PDB entry 4WNA | X-ray diffraction, 2.00 A resolution | chains B and D of the 4 polymer chains in the assembly

# Chain B (and D)
Name: Nitrogenase molybdenum-iron protein beta chain
Organism: Azotobacter vinelandii
Notes: EC 1.18.6.1; chain D of this document is another copy of the same molecule, construct and numbering; everything in this record applies to it too
Reference sequence: P07329 (NIFK_AZOVI); residues 1-523 here = UniProt positions 1-523
Amino-acid sequence (523 residues; row label = number of the first residue in the row):
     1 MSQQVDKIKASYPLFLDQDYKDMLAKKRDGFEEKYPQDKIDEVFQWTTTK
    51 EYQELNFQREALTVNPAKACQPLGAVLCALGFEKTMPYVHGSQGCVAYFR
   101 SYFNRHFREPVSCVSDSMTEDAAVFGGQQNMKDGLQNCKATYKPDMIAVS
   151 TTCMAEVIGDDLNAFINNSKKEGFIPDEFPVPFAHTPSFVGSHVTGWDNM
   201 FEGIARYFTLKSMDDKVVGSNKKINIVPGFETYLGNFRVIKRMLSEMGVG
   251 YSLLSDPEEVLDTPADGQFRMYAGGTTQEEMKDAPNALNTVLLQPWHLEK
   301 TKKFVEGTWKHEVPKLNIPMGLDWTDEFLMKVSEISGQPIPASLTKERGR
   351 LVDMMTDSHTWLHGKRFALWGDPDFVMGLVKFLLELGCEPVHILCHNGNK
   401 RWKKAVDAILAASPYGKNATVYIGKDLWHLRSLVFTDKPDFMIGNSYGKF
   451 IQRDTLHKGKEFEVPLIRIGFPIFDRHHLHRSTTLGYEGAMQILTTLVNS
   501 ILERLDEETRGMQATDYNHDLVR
Disordered / not traced: 1
Metal / ion sites: fe(8)-S(7) cluster Fe: Cys70, Cys95, Cys153, Ser188 (shared with 3 residues of chain A); Fe ion site 1: Arg108 (shared with Asp353(D), Asp357(D) of chain D); Fe ion site 2: Asp353, Asp357 (shared with Arg108(D) of chain D)
Ligand contacts:
  - fe(8)-S(7) cluster (CLF): Cys70, Pro72, Ser92, Gly94, Cys95, Tyr98, Phe99, Thr152, Cys153, Ser188
  - xenon (XE): Ile469, Ser482, Thr483, Thr484, Gln492, Ile493, Thr496
Swiss-Prot annotation at these positions:
  - binding site ([8Fe-7S] cluster): Cys70, Cys95, Cys153, Ser188

# How chain B and chain D interact
Contacting residue pairs - 134 pairs, chain B then chain D:
  Ser11(B) with Tyr517(D), hydrogen bond (backbone-side chain); Asn518(D), hydrogen bond
  Tyr12(B) with Leu505(D), hydrophobic; Glu508(D), hydrogen bond; Thr509(D); Thr515(D); Tyr517(D); Asn518(D)
  Phe15(B) with Tyr517(D)
  Leu16(B) with Ala514(D); Tyr517(D)
  Lys34(B) with Gln513(D), hydrogen bond
  Gln37(B) with Gln513(D)
  Arg105(B) with Val522(D)
  Arg108(B) with Asp357(D); Arg523(D), hydrogen bond (side chain-backbone)
  Glu109(B) with Asp353(D)
  Arg238(B) with Arg350(D)
  Glu259(B) with Lys346(D), salt bridge; Arg350(D), salt bridge
  Asp262(B) with Arg350(D), salt bridge
  Pro264(B) with Lys346(D); Gly349(D)
  Ala265(B) with Gly349(D), hydrogen bond (backbone-backbone); Val352(D); Asp353(D)
  Lys346(B) with Glu259(D), salt bridge; Pro264(D)
  Gly349(B) with Pro264(D); Ala265(D), hydrogen bond (backbone-backbone)
  Arg350(B) with Arg238(D); Glu259(D), salt bridge; Asp262(D), salt bridge
  Val352(B) with Ala265(D)
  Asp353(B) with Glu109(D); Ala265(D)
  Met354(B) with His478(D); Arg481(D)
  Asp357(B) with Arg108(D); His477(D); His478(D)
  Ser358(B) with His477(D), hydrogen bond; His478(D), hydrogen bond
  Trp361(B) with His477(D)
  Ser446(B) with Leu521(D)
  Tyr447(B) with Leu521(D), hydrophobic
  Lys449(B) with Asp506(D), salt bridge; His519(D); Asp520(D), hydrogen bond (side chain-backbone)
  Phe450(B) with His519(D); Leu521(D), hydrophobic
  Gln452(B) with Arg510(D)
  Arg453(B) with Arg510(D); Met512(D); Asp516(D)
  Asp454(B) with Met512(D)
  Leu456(B) with Arg510(D)
  His457(B) with Met512(D)
  Glu463(B) with Arg510(D), salt bridge
  Arg468(B) with Asp506(D), salt bridge
  Phe474(B) with Leu521(D); Val522(D); Arg523(D), hydrogen bond (backbone-backbone)
  Asp475(B) with Leu502(D); Asp506(D); Leu521(D)
  Arg476(B) with Asn499(D); Glu503(D); Asp506(D), salt bridge
  His477(B) with Asp357(D); Ser358(D), hydrogen bond; Trp361(D); Thr495(D); Val498(D); Asn499(D); Leu502(D); Arg523(D), hydrogen bond (side chain-backbone)
  His478(B) with Met354(D); Asp357(D); Ser358(D), hydrogen bond; Leu494(D); Thr495(D)
  Leu479(B) with Asn499(D)
  Arg481(B) with Arg350(D); Met354(D); Met491(D)
  Leu494(B) with His478(D)
  Thr495(B) with His477(D); His478(D)
  Val498(B) with His477(D)
  Asn499(B) with Arg476(D); His477(D); Leu479(D)
  Leu502(B) with Asp475(D); His477(D)
  Glu503(B) with Arg476(D)
  Leu505(B) with Tyr12(D), hydrophobic
  Asp506(B) with Lys449(D), salt bridge; Arg468(D), salt bridge; Asp475(D); Arg476(D), salt bridge
  Glu508(B) with Tyr12(D), hydrogen bond
  Thr509(B) with Tyr12(D)
  Arg510(B) with Gln452(D); Arg453(D); Leu456(D); Glu463(D), salt bridge
  Met512(B) with Arg453(D); Asp454(D); His457(D)
  Gln513(B) with Lys34(D), hydrogen bond; Gln37(D)
  Ala514(B) with Leu16(D)
  Asp516(B) with Arg453(D)
  Tyr517(B) with Ser11(D), hydrogen bond (side chain-backbone); Tyr12(D); Phe15(D); Leu16(D)
  Asn518(B) with Ser11(D); Tyr12(D)
  His519(B) with Lys449(D); Phe450(D)
  Asp520(B) with Lys449(D), hydrogen bond (backbone-side chain)
  Leu521(B) with Ser446(D); Tyr447(D), hydrophobic; Phe450(D), hydrophobic; Phe474(D); Asp475(D), hydrogen bond (backbone-backbone)
  Val522(B) with Arg105(D); Phe474(D)
  Arg523(B) with Arg108(D), hydrogen bond (backbone-side chain); Phe474(D), hydrogen bond (backbone-backbone); Asp475(D); His477(D), hydrogen bond (backbone-side chain)
Interface residues without a listed pair, chain B (68 interface residues in all): Pro13, Glu258, Thr263, Met491, Thr515
Interface residues without a listed pair, chain D (68 interface residues in all): Pro13, Glu258, Thr263

# Overview
Chain B and chain D each contribute 68 residues to their interface; the contacts include 22 hydrogen bonds and
14 salt bridges. Polar pairs include Glu259(B)-Lys346(D), Glu259(B)-Arg350(D) and Asp262(B)-Arg350(D). Ligands
of chain B: fe(8)-S(7) cluster and xenon.
Chain B and chain D are both Nitrogenase molybdenum-iron protein beta chain (Azotobacter vinelandii); the
structure, Structure of the Nitrogenase MoFe Protein from Azotobacter vinelandii Pressurized with Xenon, was
determined by X-ray diffraction (same publication as 4WN9).
